PDB entry 6QPW | electron microscopy, 3.30 A resolution | chains B and E of the 4 polymer chains in the assembly

Chain B:
Molecule: Sister chromatid cohesion protein 1
Organism: Saccharomyces cerevisiae S288C
UniProt: Q12158 (SCC1_YEAST); numbering as in UniProt (aligned over 481-564)
Sequence (85 residues; numbered 480 to 564; the number before each row is that of its first residue):
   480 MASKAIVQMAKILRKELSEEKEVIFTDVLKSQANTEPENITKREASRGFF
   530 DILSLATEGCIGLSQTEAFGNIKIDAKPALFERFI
Unresolved in the structure: 480-482, 564
Sequence notes: initiating methionine (480)

Chain E:
Molecule: Sister chromatid cohesion protein 1, Structural maintenance of chromosomes protein
Organism: Saccharomyces cerevisiae S288C
UniProt: chimeric construct of Q12158, G0SGH3: residues 899-1057 from Q12158 (SCC1_YEAST) positions 1-159 (UniProt number = residue number - 898); residues 1058-1264 from G0SGH3 positions 1058-1264 (same numbers)
Sequence (372 residues; row label = number of the first residue in the row):
   899 MVTENPQRLTVLRLATNKGPLAQIWLASNMSNIPRGSVIQTHIAESAKEI
   949 AKASGSDDESGDNEYITLRTSGELLQGIVRVYSKQATFLLTDIKDTLTKI
   999 SMLFKTSQKMTSTVNRLNTVTRVHQLMLEDAVTEREVLVTPGLEFLDDTT
  1049 IPVGLMAQENPNLRAMDRLDHVRKQLEQTEQEFEASKAKLRQARESFQAV
  1099 KQKRLELFNKAFTHIQEQITHVYKELTRSEAYPLGGQAYLDIEEDTDTPF
  1149 LSGVKYHAMPPCKRFRDMEHLSGGEKTMAALALLFAIHSYQPSPFFVLDE
  1199 VDCALDNANVEKIKKYIREHAGPGMQFIVISLKPALFQASESLIGVYRDQ
  1249 EANTSRTLTLDLRKYRHHHHHH
Unresolved in the structure: 899-1068, 1267-1270
Sequence notes: engineered mutation Ser954 (Cys56 in Q12158), Cys1160 (Leu in G0SGH3), Cys1201 (Ala in G0SGH3); expression tag (1265-1270)
Ligand contacts:
  - ATP-gamma-S (AGS; phosphothiophosphoric acid-adenylate ester), molecule 1: Lys1161, His1168, Ser1170, Gly1171, Gly1172, Glu1173
  - ATP-gamma-S (AGS), molecule 2: Glu1198, Leu1230, Arg1246

Interface between chain B and chain E:
Pairs across the interface - 34 pairs, chain B then chain E:
  Leu508(B) with Tyr1263(E)
  Asn518(B) with Arg1264(E)
  Ile519(B) with Tyr1263(E); Arg1264(E), hydrogen bond (backbone-backbone)
  Thr520(B) with Arg1264(E), hydrogen bond (side chain-backbone); His1265(E), hydrogen bond (side chain-backbone); His1266(E), hydrogen bond (side chain-backbone)
  Lys521(B) with Arg1216(E); Gln1236(E); Leu1260(E); Tyr1263(E); Arg1264(E), hydrogen bond (backbone-backbone); His1265(E), hydrogen bond
  Arg522(B) with Gln1236(E); His1266(E)
  Ala524(B) with Tyr1263(E), hydrophobic
  Ser525(B) with Phe1235(E); Gln1236(E)
  Phe528(B) with Leu1241(E), hydrophobic; Gly1243(E); Leu1256(E), hydrophobic
  Phe529(B) with Leu1230(E), hydrophobic
  Leu532(B) with Gly1243(E); Tyr1245(E)
  Ala535(B) with Tyr1245(E), hydrophobic
  Thr536(B) with Tyr1245(E); Arg1246(E); Gln1248(E)
  Leu542(B) with Tyr1245(E), hydrogen bond (backbone-side chain); Leu1256(E), hydrophobic
  Gln544(B) with Leu1256(E); Thr1257(E), hydrogen bond (side chain-backbone)
  Phe548(B) with Ser1240(E); Thr1257(E)
Also at the interface, not in a pair above, chain B (21 interface residues in all): Phe504, Thr505, Pro516, Glu517, Ile551
Also at the interface, not in a pair above, chain E (21 interface residues in all): Val1244, Thr1255, Leu1258, Asp1259

In short:
Chain B and chain E each contribute 21 residues to their interface, with 8 hydrogen bonds. Among the polar
pairs are Thr520(B)-Arg1264(E), Thr520(B)-His1265(E) and Thr520(B)-His1266(E). Bound to chain E: ATP-gamma-S.
Here chain B is Sister chromatid cohesion protein 1 and chain E is Sister chromatid cohesion protein 1,
Structural maintenance of chromosomes protein, both from Saccharomyces cerevisiae S288C. Entry 6QPW
(Structural basis of cohesin ring opening) was determined by electron microscopy.
